Entry 8DWD (X-ray diffraction, 1.68 A resolution); this record covers chains A and B of the 3 polymer chains in the assembly.

Chain A:
Protein: Adenine DNA glycosylase
Source organism: Geobacillus stearothermophilus
Reference sequence: P83847 (MUTY_GEOSE); residues 1-365 here = UniProt positions 1-365
Sequence (365 residues; numbered 1 to 365; the number before each row is that of its first residue):
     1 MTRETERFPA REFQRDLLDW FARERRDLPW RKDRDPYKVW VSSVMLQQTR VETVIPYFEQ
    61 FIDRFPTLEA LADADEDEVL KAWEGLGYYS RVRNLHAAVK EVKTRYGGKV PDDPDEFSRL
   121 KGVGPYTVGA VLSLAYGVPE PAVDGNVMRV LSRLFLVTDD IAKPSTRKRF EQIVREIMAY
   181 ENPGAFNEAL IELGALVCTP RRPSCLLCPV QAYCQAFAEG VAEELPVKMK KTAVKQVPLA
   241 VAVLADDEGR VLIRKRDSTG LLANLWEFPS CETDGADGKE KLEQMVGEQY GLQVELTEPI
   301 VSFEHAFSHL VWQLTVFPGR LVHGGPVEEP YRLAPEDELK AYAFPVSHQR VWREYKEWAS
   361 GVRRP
Not modelled in the structure: 1-7, 275-276, 289-293, 361-365
Differences from the reference sequence: engineered mutation Ser43 (Glu in P83847)
Curated features (UniProtKB/Swiss-Prot):
  - binding site (DNA): Trp30, Arg31, Gln48, Thr49, Leu86 to Tyr88, Tyr126, Glu188, Ser308
  - binding site ([4Fe-4S] cluster): Cys198, Cys205, Cys208, Cys214
  - site: Asp144 (Transition state stabilizer)
  - mutagenesis: Asp144 (D144N: Loss of catalytic activity)
Ion coordination: Ca2+ site 1: Ser118, Val123; 4Fe-4S cluster Fe: Cys198, Cys205, Cys208, Cys214; Ca2+ site 2 near Thr259 (its only coordinating residue here)
Ligand contacts: 4Fe-4S cluster (SF4): Val150, Arg153, Leu154, Leu193, Val197, Cys198, Pro203, Ser204, Cys205, Cys208, Val210, Gln211, Cys214, Phe217, Ala222

Chain B:
Molecule: 11-nt DNA strand
Sequence (11 nucleotides; numbered 1 to 11; the number before each row is that of its first residue):
     1 AAGACGTGGA C
Modified residues: 8OG (8-oxo-2'-deoxy-guanosine-5'-monophosphate) at position 6

How chain A and chain B interact:
Contacting residue pairs - 30 pairs, chain A then chain B:
  Gln48(A) with 8OG_6(B), hydrogen bond to the base
  Thr49(A) with 8OG_6(B), hydrogen bond to the base
  Arg50(A) with DG8(B), base contact; DG9(B), hydrogen bond to the base; DA10(B), hydrogen bond to the sugar
  Gly85(A) with DT7(B), sugar contact
  Leu86(A) with 8OG_6(B), hydrogen bond to the base
  Gly87(A) with 8OG_6(B), sugar contact; DT7(B), sugar contact
  Tyr88(A) with DC5(B), hydrogen bond to the base; 8OG_6(B), stacking on the base
  Tyr89(A) with 8OG_6(B), hydrogen bond to the phosphate; DT7(B), hydrogen bond to the phosphate
  Arg91(A) with 8OG_6(B), base contact
  Gly260(A) with DC5(B), phosphate contact
  Leu261(A) with DC5(B), hydrogen bond to the phosphate; 8OG_6(B), phosphate contact
  Leu262(A) with 8OG_6(B), hydrogen bond to the phosphate
  His305(A) with DT7(B), salt bridge to the phosphate
  Ala306(A) with DT7(B), base contact
  Phe307(A) with 8OG_6(B), base contact; DT7(B), base contact
  Ser308(A) with DC5(B), base contact; 8OG_6(B), hydrogen bond to the base; DT7(B), base contact
  His309(A) with DA4(B), sugar contact; DC5(B), salt bridge to the phosphate
  Pro345(A) with DT7(B), phosphate contact
  Val346(A) with DT7(B), hydrogen bond to the phosphate; DG8(B), phosphate contact
Interface residues without a listed pair, chain A (21 interface residues in all): Ser90, Ser347

Summary:
21 residues of chain A face 7 of chain B across their interface, with 12 hydrogen bonds, 2 salt bridges and 1
aromatic stacking contact. Among the polar pairs are Gln48(A)-8OG_6(B), Thr49(A)-8OG_6(B) and Arg50(A)-DG9(B).
Ligands of chain A: 4Fe-4S cluster.
Chain A is Adenine DNA glycosylase (Geobacillus stearothermophilus) and chain B is an 11-nt DNA strand; the
structure, Adenine glycosylase MutY variant E43S in complex with DNA containing d(8-oxo-G) paired with an AP
site ..., was determined by X-ray diffraction.
